Entry 6CHA (X-ray diffraction, 1.80 A resolution); this record covers chains B and C of the 6 polymer chains in the assembly.

== Chain B ==
Molecule: Alpha-chymotrypsin A
From: Bos taurus
Notes: EC 3.4.21.1
Reference sequence: P00766 (CTRA_BOVIN); residue numbers follow UniProt; this construct covers 16-146
Sequence (131 residues; numbered 16 to 146; the number before each row is that of its first residue):
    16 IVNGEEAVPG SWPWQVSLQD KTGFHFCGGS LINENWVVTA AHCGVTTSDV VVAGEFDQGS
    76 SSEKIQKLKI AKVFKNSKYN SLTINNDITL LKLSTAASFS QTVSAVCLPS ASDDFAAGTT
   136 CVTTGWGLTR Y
Disulfides: Cys42-Cys58
UniProt features mapped onto this chain:
  - active site (Charge relay system): His57, Asp102

== Chain C ==
Molecule: Alpha-chymotrypsin A
From: Bos taurus
Notes: EC 3.4.21.1
Reference sequence: P00766 (CTRA_BOVIN); numbering as in UniProt (aligned over 149-245)
Sequence (97 residues; numbered 149 to 245; the number before each row is that of its first residue):
   149 ANTPDRLQQA SLPLLSNTNC KKYWGTKIKD AMICAGASGV SSCMGDSGGP LVCKKNGAWT
   209 LVGIVSWGSS TCSTSTPGVY ARVTALVNWV QQTLAAN
Disulfides: Cys168-Cys182, Cys191-Cys220
Residues lining bound ligands: phenylethane boronic acid (PBA): Ser189, Ser190, Cys191, Met192, Gly193, Asp194, Ser195, Val213, Ser214, Trp215, Gly216, Ser217, Cys220, Gly226
UniProt features mapped onto this chain:
  - active site: Ser195 (Charge relay system)

== Interface between chain B and chain C ==
Pairs across the interface - 154 pairs, chain B then chain C:
  Ile16(B) - Gln156(C)
  Ile16(B) - Gln157(C)
  Ile16(B) - Ala158(C)  hydrophobic
  Ile16(B) - Ser189(C)
  Ile16(B) - Asp194(C)  hydrogen bond (backbone-side chain)
  Val17(B) - Gly187(C)
  Val17(B) - Val188(C)
  Val17(B) - Ser189(C)  hydrogen bond (backbone-backbone)
  Val17(B) - Cys191(C)  hydrophobic
  Val17(B) - Cys220(C)  hydrophobic
  Val17(B) - Thr222(C)
  Asn18(B) - Gly187(C)
  Asn18(B) - Val188(C)
  Asn18(B) - Thr222(C)
  Gly19(B) - Gln157(C)
  Glu20(B) - Gln156(C)
  Glu20(B) - Gln157(C)  hydrogen bond (backbone-backbone)
  Glu21(B) - Arg154(C)  salt bridge
  Glu21(B) - Leu155(C)
  Glu21(B) - Gln156(C)
  Glu21(B) - Gln157(C)  hydrogen bond (backbone-side chain)
  Ala22(B) - Leu155(C)  hydrogen bond (backbone-backbone)
  Ala22(B) - Gln157(C)
  Trp27(B) - Gln157(C)  hydrogen bond
  Trp27(B) - Val200(C)  hydrophobic
  Trp27(B) - Trp207(C)  hydrophobic
  Trp29(B) - Trp207(C)  hydrophobic
  Gln30(B) - Leu155(C)
  Gln30(B) - Pro198(C)
  His40(B) - Gly193(C)  hydrogen bond (side chain-backbone)
  Cys42(B) - Ser195(C)  hydrogen bond (side chain-backbone)
  Gly43(B) - Ser195(C)  hydrogen bond (backbone-backbone)
  Gly43(B) - Gly196(C)
  Gly43(B) - Gly197(C)
  Gly44(B) - Gly196(C)
  Ser45(B) - Pro198(C)
  Ile47(B) - Leu242(C)  hydrophobic
  Asn48(B) - Leu242(C)
  Trp51(B) - Leu242(C)
  Trp51(B) - Asn245(C)
  Val53(B) - Gly196(C)
  Val53(B) - Leu209(C)  hydrophobic
  Val53(B) - Ile212(C)  hydrophobic
  Thr54(B) - Gly196(C)  hydrogen bond (side chain-backbone)
  Thr54(B) - Ile212(C)
  Ala55(B) - Gly196(C)
  Ala55(B) - Ile212(C)
  Ala55(B) - Val213(C)
  His57(B) - Ser195(C)  hydrogen bond
  His57(B) - Val213(C)
  His57(B) - Ser214(C)
  Cys58(B) - Ser195(C)
  Phe71(B) - Asp153(C)
  Phe71(B) - Arg154(C)
  Phe71(B) - Leu155(C)  hydrogen bond (backbone-backbone)
  Asp72(B) - Asp153(C)
  Asp72(B) - Arg154(C)  salt bridge
  Gln73(B) - Pro152(C)
  Gln73(B) - Asp153(C)  hydrogen bond (backbone-backbone)
  Phe89(B) - Trp237(C)
  Phe89(B) - Thr241(C)
  Phe89(B) - Asn245(C)
  Lys90(B) - Trp237(C)
  Asn91(B) - Trp237(C)
  Thr98(B) - Lys177(C)
  Thr98(B) - Met180(C)
  Ile99(B) - Ser214(C)
  Ile99(B) - Trp215(C)
  Asn100(B) - Lys177(C)
  Asn100(B) - Ala179(C)
  Asn100(B) - Met180(C)
  Asn101(B) - Ala179(C)
  Asn101(B) - Leu234(C)
  Asp102(B) - Ser214(C)  hydrogen bond
  Asp102(B) - Ala229(C)
  Ile103(B) - Ile212(C)  hydrophobic
  Ile103(B) - Trp237(C)  hydrophobic
  Leu105(B) - Trp237(C)  hydrophobic
  Leu105(B) - Val238(C)  hydrophobic
  Leu105(B) - Thr241(C)
  Val121(B) - Val200(C)  hydrophobic
  Val121(B) - Trp207(C)
  Val121(B) - Leu209(C)
  Cys122(B) - Trp207(C)  hydrogen bond (backbone-backbone)
  Cys122(B) - Thr208(C)
  Cys122(B) - Leu209(C)  hydrogen bond (backbone-backbone)
  Leu123(B) - Thr208(C)
  Leu123(B) - Gln239(C)
  Pro124(B) - Thr208(C)
  Pro124(B) - Leu209(C)
  Pro124(B) - Val231(C)
  Pro124(B) - Val235(C)
  Ser125(B) - Thr232(C)  hydrogen bond (backbone-side chain)
  Ser125(B) - Val235(C)
  Ala126(B) - Thr232(C)
  Ala126(B) - Val235(C)
  Ala126(B) - Asn236(C)
  Asp128(B) - Lys203(C)  salt bridge
  Asp128(B) - Thr232(C)
  Phe130(B) - Leu162(C)  hydrophobic
  Phe130(B) - Val210(C)  hydrophobic
  Ala131(B) - Leu162(C)
  Ala132(B) - Leu162(C)
  Ala132(B) - Leu163(C)
  Ala132(B) - Ser164(C)
  Gly133(B) - Leu162(C)  hydrogen bond (backbone-backbone)
  Thr134(B) - Leu160(C)
  Thr134(B) - Pro161(C)
  Thr134(B) - Leu162(C)  hydrogen bond (backbone-backbone)
  Thr135(B) - Ser159(C)
  Thr135(B) - Leu160(C)
  Cys136(B) - Ser159(C)
  Cys136(B) - Leu160(C)  hydrogen bond (backbone-backbone)
  Cys136(B) - Leu162(C)  hydrophobic
  Cys136(B) - Leu199(C)  hydrophobic
  Cys136(B) - Val200(C)
  Cys136(B) - Cys201(C)  disulfide
  Val137(B) - Ala158(C)
  Val137(B) - Leu160(C)
  Val137(B) - Leu199(C)
  Val137(B) - Val200(C)  hydrogen bond (backbone-backbone)
  Val137(B) - Trp207(C)  hydrophobic
  Thr138(B) - Gln157(C)
  Thr138(B) - Ala158(C)  hydrogen bond (backbone-backbone)
  Thr138(B) - Leu160(C)
  Thr138(B) - Ser190(C)
  Thr138(B) - Pro198(C)  hydrogen bond (side chain-backbone)
  Thr138(B) - Val213(C)
  Thr139(B) - Gln156(C)
  Thr139(B) - Gln157(C)
  Thr139(B) - Pro198(C)
  Gly140(B) - Leu155(C)
  Gly140(B) - Gln156(C)  hydrogen bond (backbone-backbone)
  Gly140(B) - Asp194(C)
  Trp141(B) - Pro152(C)
  Trp141(B) - Asp153(C)
  Trp141(B) - Leu155(C)
  Trp141(B) - Asp194(C)  hydrogen bond (backbone-side chain)
  Gly142(B) - Pro152(C)
  Gly142(B) - Cys191(C)
  Gly142(B) - Met192(C)
  Gly142(B) - Gly193(C)
  Gly142(B) - Asp194(C)  hydrogen bond (backbone-side chain)
  Leu143(B) - Asn150(C)
  Leu143(B) - Thr151(C)
  Leu143(B) - Cys191(C)
  Leu143(B) - Met192(C)  hydrogen bond (backbone-backbone)
  Thr144(B) - Asn150(C)  hydrogen bond (backbone-backbone)
  Thr144(B) - Pro152(C)
  Arg145(B) - Asn150(C)  hydrogen bond
  Tyr146(B) - Asn150(C)  hydrogen bond (backbone-side chain)
  Tyr146(B) - Met192(C)  hydrophobic
  Tyr146(B) - Ser218(C)
  Tyr146(B) - Thr219(C)
Other interface residues (no listed pair), chain B (61 interface residues in all): Gly74
Other interface residues (no listed pair), chain C (60 interface residues in all): Ala206, Tyr228
Inter-chain disulfides: Cys136(B)-Cys201(C)

== Summary ==
Chain B and chain C form an interface of 61 and 60 residues respectively; the contacts include 1 disulfide
bond, 30 hydrogen bonds and 3 salt bridges. Among the polar pairs are Glu21(B)-Arg154(C), Asp72(B)-Arg154(C)
and Asp128(B)-Lys203(C). Bound to chain C: phenylethane boronic acid.
Here chain B is Alpha-chymotrypsin A and chain C is Alpha-chymotrypsin A, both from Bos taurus. Entry 6CHA
(Structure of a tetrahedral transition state complex of alpha-*chymotrypsin at 1.8-*angstroms resolution) was
determined by X-ray diffraction.
